6NJ4 - chain A; structure by X-ray diffraction, 1.30 A resolution.

# Chain A
Name: Carbonic anhydrase 2
Source organism: Homo sapiens
Notes: EC 4.2.1.1
UniProtKB: P00918 (CAH2_HUMAN); the author numbering skips numbers that UniProt does not, so the offset changes along the chain: 2-124 = UniProt 3-125; 126-260 = UniProt 126-260
Sequence (266 residues; row label = number of the first residue in the row; note: 1 number in that range is skipped by the numbering (no residue carries it; nothing is unmodelled there); numbering starts at 0):
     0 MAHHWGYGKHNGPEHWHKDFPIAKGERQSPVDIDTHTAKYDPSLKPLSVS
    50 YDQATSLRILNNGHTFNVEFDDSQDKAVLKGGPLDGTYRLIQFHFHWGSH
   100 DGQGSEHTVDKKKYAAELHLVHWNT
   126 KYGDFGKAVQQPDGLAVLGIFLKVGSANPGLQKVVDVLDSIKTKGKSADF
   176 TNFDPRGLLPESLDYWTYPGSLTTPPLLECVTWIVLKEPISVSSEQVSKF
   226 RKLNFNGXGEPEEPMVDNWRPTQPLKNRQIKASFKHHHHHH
Disordered / not traced: 0
Modified positions: DJD (4-(6-methyl-1,2,4,5-tetrazin-3-yl)-L-phenylalanine) at position 233
Construct notes: initiating methionine (0); expression tag (1, 261-266); engineered mutation T64 (Ala65 in P00918), H99 (Leu100 in P00918), N153 (Lys in P00918), S223 (Leu in P00918), DJD_233 (Glu in P00918), P239 (Leu in P00918), T247 (Ala in P00918)
Ion coordination: Zn2+: H93, H95, H118
Swiss-Prot annotation at these positions:
  - active site: H63 (Proton donor/acceptor)
  - binding site (Zn(2+)): H93, H95, H118
  - binding site (substrate): T198, T199
  - site: Y6 (Fine-tunes the proton-transfer properties of H-64), N61 (Fine-tunes the proton-transfer properties of H-64), N66 (Fine-tunes the proton-transfer properties of H-64), Q91 (Involved in the binding of some activators, including histamine and L-histidine)
  - modified residue (Phosphoserine): S165, S172

# In short
H93, H95 and H118 form the Zn2+ site. UniProt lists active-site residue H63, 3 Zn2+-binding residues and
substrate-binding residues T198 and T199.
Chain A is Carbonic anhydrase 2 (Homo sapiens); the structure, Thermostable variant of human carbonic
anhydrase with disordered tetrazine 2.0 reacted with strained trans-cyclooctene at site ..., was determined by
X-ray diffraction (same publication as 6NJ2, 6NJ3, 6NJ5 and 6NJ6).
